Entry 3J99 (electron microscopy, 8.20 A resolution (very low resolution: no residue pairs are listed; an interface is given only as per-side residue counts)); this record covers chains B and C of the 13 polymer chains in the assembly.

== Chain B (and C) ==
Molecule: Vesicle-fusing ATPase
From: Cricetulus griseus
Notes: EC 3.6.4.6; chain C of this document is another copy of the same molecule, construct and numbering; everything in this record applies to it too
UniProtKB: P18708 (NSF_CRIGR); residues 1-744 here = UniProt positions 1-744
Chain sequence (747 residues; numbered -2 to 744; the number before each row is that of its first residue; numbers below 1 keep their minus sign (Gly-2 is residue -2)):
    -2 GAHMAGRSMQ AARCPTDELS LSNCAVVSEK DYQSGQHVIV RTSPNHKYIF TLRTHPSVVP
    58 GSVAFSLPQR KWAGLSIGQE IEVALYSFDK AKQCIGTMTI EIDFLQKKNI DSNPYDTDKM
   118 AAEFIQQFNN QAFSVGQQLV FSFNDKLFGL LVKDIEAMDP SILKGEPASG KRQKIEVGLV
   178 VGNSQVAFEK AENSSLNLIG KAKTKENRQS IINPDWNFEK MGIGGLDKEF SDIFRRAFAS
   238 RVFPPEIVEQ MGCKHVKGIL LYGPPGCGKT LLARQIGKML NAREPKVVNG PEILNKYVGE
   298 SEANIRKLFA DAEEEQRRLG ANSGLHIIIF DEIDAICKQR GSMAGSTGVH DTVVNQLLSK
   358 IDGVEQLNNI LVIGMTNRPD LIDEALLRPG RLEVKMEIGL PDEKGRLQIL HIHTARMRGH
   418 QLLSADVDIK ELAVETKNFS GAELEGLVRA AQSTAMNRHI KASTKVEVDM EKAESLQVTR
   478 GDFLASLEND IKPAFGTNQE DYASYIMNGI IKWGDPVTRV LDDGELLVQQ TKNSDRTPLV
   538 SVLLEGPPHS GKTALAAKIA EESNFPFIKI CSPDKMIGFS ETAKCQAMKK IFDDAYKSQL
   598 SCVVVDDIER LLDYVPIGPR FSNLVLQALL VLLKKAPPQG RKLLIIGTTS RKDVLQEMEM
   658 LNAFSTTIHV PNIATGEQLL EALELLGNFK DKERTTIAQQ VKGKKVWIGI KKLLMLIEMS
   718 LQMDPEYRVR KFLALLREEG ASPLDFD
Not modelled in the structure: -2 to 0, 156-168, 202-216, 331-346, 458-478, 738-744 (chain C: -2 to 0, 156-168, 202-216, 335-346, 458-478, 738-744)
Sequence notes: expression tag (-2 to 0)
Swiss-Prot annotation at these positions:
  - binding site (ATP): Asn505 to Trp510, Pro545 to Leu552
  - binding site (Mg(2+)): Thr550
  - modified residue: Lys105 (N6-acetyllysine), Ser207 (Phosphoserine), Tyr259 (Phosphotyrosine), Ser569 (Phosphoserine)

== Chain B / chain C interface ==
At this resolution (8 A) residue pairs are not listed: 53 residues of chain B and 56 of chain C lie at the interface.

== Summary ==
The interface between chain B and chain C involves 53 residues on one side and 56 on the other. UniProt lists
14 ATP-binding residues and Mg2+-binding residue Thr550(B) on chain B.
Chain B and chain C are both Vesicle-fusing ATPase (Cricetulus griseus); the structure, Structure of 20S
supercomplex, was determined by electron microscopy together with 3J94, 3J95, 3J96, 3J97 and 3J98 from the
same study.
